Entry 3J3Q (electron microscopy); this record covers chains a and b of the 1356 polymer chains in the assembly.

# Chain a (and b)
Name: capsid protein
Source organism: Human immunodeficiency virus 1
Notes: chain b of this document is another copy of the same molecule, construct and numbering; everything in this record applies to it too
UniProtKB: Q79791 (Q79791_9HIV1); residues 1-231 here correspond to UniProt positions 133-363 (UniProt number = residue number + 132)
Amino-acid sequence (231 residues; row label = number of the first residue in the row):
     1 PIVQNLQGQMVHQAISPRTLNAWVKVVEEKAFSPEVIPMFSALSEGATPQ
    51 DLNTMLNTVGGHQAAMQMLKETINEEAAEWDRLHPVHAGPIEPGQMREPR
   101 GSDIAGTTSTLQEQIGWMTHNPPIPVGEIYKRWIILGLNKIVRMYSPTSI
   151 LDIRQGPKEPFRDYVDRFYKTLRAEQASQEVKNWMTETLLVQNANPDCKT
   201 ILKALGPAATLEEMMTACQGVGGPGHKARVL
Differences from the reference sequence: engineered mutation E92 (Ala224 in Q79791)
Cystine bridges: C198-C218

# Chain a / chain b interface
Contacting residue pairs (53; chain a residue first):
  Q4(a) with H12(b); Q13(b)
  N5(a) with V11(b); Q13(b)
  L6(a) with V3(b); N5(b); V11(b); Q13(b)
  Q7(a) with N5(b); L6(b); Q7(b)
  R18(a) with R18(b)
  A22(a) with N21(b)
  E29(a) with K25(b); E28(b); E29(b)
  K30(a) with E28(b)
  E35(a) with H62(b)
  P38(a) with G60(b); G61(b)
  M39(a) with V24(b)
  A42(a) with P17(b); L20(b); N21(b); V24(b)
  L43(a) with N21(b)
  E45(a) with L20(b)
  R162(a) with F32(b); Y145(b)
  Y169(a) with Q63(b)
  K182(a) with Q63(b)
  E212(a) with E71(b)
  M215(a) with M144(b); Y145(b)
  T216(a) with M144(b)
  Q219(a) with M144(b)
  V221(a) with R143(b); M144(b); S146(b)
  G222(a) with S146(b); P147(b); T148(b); S149(b)
  G223(a) with P147(b); S149(b)
  H226(a) with G156(b); P157(b); E159(b); R167(b)
  A228(a) with P147(b)
  V230(a) with E28(b); E29(b); F32(b)
Other interface residues (no listed pair), chain a (32 interface residues in all): G8, D166, L211, R229, L231
Other interface residues (no listed pair), chain b (36 interface residues in all): Q4, I15, T58, A64

# In short
32 residues of chain a face 36 of chain b across their interface.
Both chains are capsid protein (Human immunodeficiency virus 1). Entry 3J3Q (Atomic-level structure of the
entire HIV-1 capsid) was determined by electron microscopy, deposited together with 3J4F, 3J34 and 3J3Y.
